Entry 7QUP (electron microscopy, 3.80 A resolution); this record covers chains 5E and 6E of the 65 polymer chains in the assembly.

Chain 5E (and 6E):
Name: Tubulin alpha-1 chain
Organism: Drosophila melanogaster
Notes: chain 6E of this document is another copy of the same molecule, construct and numbering; everything in this record applies to it too
UniProtKB: P06603 (TBA1_DROME); residues 1-436 here = UniProt positions 1-436
Amino-acid sequence (475 residues; each row starts with the number of its first residue; numbers below 1 keep their minus sign (Met-24 is residue -24)):
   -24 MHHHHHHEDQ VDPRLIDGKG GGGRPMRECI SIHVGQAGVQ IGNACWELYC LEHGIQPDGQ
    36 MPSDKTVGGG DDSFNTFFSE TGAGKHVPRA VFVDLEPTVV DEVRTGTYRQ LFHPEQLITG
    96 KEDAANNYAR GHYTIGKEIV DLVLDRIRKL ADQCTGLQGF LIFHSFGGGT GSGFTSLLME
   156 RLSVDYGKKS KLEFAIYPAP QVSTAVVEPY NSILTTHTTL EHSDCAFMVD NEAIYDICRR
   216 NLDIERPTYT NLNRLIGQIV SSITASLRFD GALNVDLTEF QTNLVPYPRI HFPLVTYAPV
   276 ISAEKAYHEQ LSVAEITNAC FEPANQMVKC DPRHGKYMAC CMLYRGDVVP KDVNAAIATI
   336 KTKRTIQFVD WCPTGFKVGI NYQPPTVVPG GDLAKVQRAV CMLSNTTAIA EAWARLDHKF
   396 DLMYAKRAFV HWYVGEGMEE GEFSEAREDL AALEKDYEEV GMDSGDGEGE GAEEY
Unresolved in the structure: -24 to 1, 38-46, 437-450
Sequence notes: initiating methionine (-24); expression tag (-23 to 0, 437-450)
UniProt features mapped onto this chain:
  - active site: Glu254
  - binding site (GTP): Gln11, Glu71, Ser140, Gly144, Thr145, Thr179, Asn206, Asn228
  - binding site (Mg(2+)): Glu71
  - modified residue: Lys40 (N6-acetyllysine)
  - mutagenesis: Lys40 (K40Q: Mimics constitutively Lys-40-acetylated alpha-tubulin. Rescues egg chamber fusion phenotype of mutants lacking lky/alpha-tubulin N-acetyltransferase 2; K40R/A: Non-acetylateable ...)
Ligand contacts: GTP (guanosine-5'-triphosphate): Gly10, Gln11, Ala12, Gln15, Ile16, Asp98, Ala99, Asn101, Ser140, Gly142, Gly143, Gly144, Thr145, Gly146, Thr179, Glu183, Asn206, Tyr224, Asn228

Chain 5E / chain 6E interface:
Pairs across the interface (13):
  Glu55(5E) with Gln285(6E)
  Thr56(5E) with Tyr282(6E); His283(6E), hydrogen bond (side chain-backbone); Glu284(6E); Gln285(6E)
  Gly57(5E) with Gln285(6E), hydrogen bond (backbone-side chain)
  Lys60(5E) with Tyr282(6E); His283(6E)
  Gln85(5E) with His283(6E), hydrogen bond (backbone-side chain)
  Phe87(5E) with His283(6E)
  His88(5E) with His283(6E), hydrogen bond (side chain-backbone); Glu284(6E), salt bridge
  Glu90(5E) with Lys280(6E)
Also at the interface, not in a pair above, chain 5E (11 interface residues in all): Val62, Leu86, Lys124
Also at the interface, not in a pair above, chain 6E (7 interface residues in all): Glu279, Glu297

Overview:
11 residues of chain 5E face 7 of chain 6E across their interface, with 4 hydrogen bonds and 1 salt bridge.
Polar pairs include His88(5E)-Glu284(6E), Thr56(5E)-His283(6E) and Gly57(5E)-Gln285(6E). Ligands of chain 5E:
GTP.
Chain 5E and chain 6E are both Tubulin alpha-1 chain (Drosophila melanogaster); the structure, D. melanogaster
13-protofilament microtubule, was determined by electron microscopy together with 7QUC, 7QUD and 7QUQ from the
same study.
